9GB5 - chains I and t of the 48 polymer chains in the assembly; structure by electron microscopy, 3.27 A resolution.

# Chain I
Molecule: gp50 - Portal adaptor protein
Source organism: Clostridioides difficile
UniProt: A0A9X8WSI0 (A0A9X8WSI0_CLODI); residues 1-112 here = UniProt positions 1-112
Amino-acid sequence (112 residues; row label = number of the first residue in the row):
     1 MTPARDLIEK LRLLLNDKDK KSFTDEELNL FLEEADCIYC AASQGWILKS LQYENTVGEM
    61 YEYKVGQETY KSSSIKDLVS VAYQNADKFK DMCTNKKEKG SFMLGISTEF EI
Unresolved in the structure: 1-8, 112

# Chain t
Molecule: gp45 - Portal protein
Source organism: Clostridioides difficile
UniProt: A0A069A478 (A0A069A478_CLODI); numbering as in UniProt (aligned over 1-500)
Amino-acid sequence (500 residues; numbered 1 to 500; the number before each row is that of its first residue):
     1 MGIISYVKKL FKRPAGEIMR MSSGNIGVYK LDDSRVDYEL ARELYQNKNA NYKLGSSFVR
    61 PIVNSTTGFM GVPHFQIEDE EAQYILDEFV LDNTSKMLKT HTDSLKQGDC YIWITREERE
   121 NPLYPDKKVR LIYNFISPEE VKEIILDPTT KEPIAYILES QNEWTDLGEN KRKAKVKQII
   181 TAESRFVEVE GDKIEGLEEG ETPNVWGFIP IIHFKNEADE TLKYGQSDIE PIEPLLKAYH
   241 DVMLHALKGS KMHSTPKLKL KLTDVASFLA HNFGVEDPVK FAKEGGKINL DGHEILFLNK
   301 DEEAEFVEVK SAIGDAKELL KLLFYCIVDV SETPEFIFGV HTPSALASVK EQMPIMVNKI
   361 RRKREQFTNS WQLLARMVLI MSSNSSGMKY SSYDVTIGWD EVNPRDDKEL AETLEKVCCA
   421 LDKALEGGFI SEESTVNFLA QYIDTMSNYI SDDGEREGER EKIIKTKMLK YRLDDSQGLN
   481 DESNEIEKEI NKIKDNNGNG
Unresolved in the structure: 1-18, 383-388, 470-500
Construct notes: conflict Asn-51 (Lys in A0A069A478), Cys-419 (Ser in A0A069A478), Gly-454 (Pro in A0A069A478), Arg-456 (Ile in A0A069A478), Glu-457 (Val in A0A069A478)

# How chain I and chain t interact
Pairs across the interface (22; chain I residue first):
  Ser-101(I) / Leu-262(t)
  Ser-101(I) / Phe-268(t)
  Ser-101(I) / Asn-272(t)  hydrogen bond (backbone-side chain)
  Ser-101(I) / Phe-297(t)
  Ser-101(I) / Leu-298(t)
  Ser-101(I) / Asn-299(t)  hydrogen bond
  Phe-102(I) / Phe-268(t)
  Phe-102(I) / His-271(t)
  Phe-102(I) / Asn-272(t)
  Phe-102(I) / Leu-296(t)
  Phe-102(I) / Phe-297(t)  hydrogen bond (backbone-backbone)
  Met-103(I) / Phe-268(t)  hydrophobic
  Met-103(I) / Asn-272(t)  hydrogen bond (backbone-side chain)
  Met-103(I) / Ile-295(t)
  Met-103(I) / Leu-296(t)  hydrophobic
  Leu-104(I) / Glu-294(t)
  Leu-104(I) / Ile-295(t)  hydrogen bond (backbone-backbone)
  Leu-104(I) / Phe-297(t)  hydrophobic
  Gly-105(I) / His-293(t)
  Ile-106(I) / His-293(t)  hydrogen bond (backbone-backbone)
  Ile-106(I) / Glu-294(t)
  Ile-106(I) / Ile-295(t)  hydrophobic
Interface residues without a listed pair, chain I (7 interface residues in all): Gly-100
Interface residues without a listed pair, chain t (15 interface residues in all): Leu-260, Phe-273, Leu-290, Glu-302

# Overview
7 residues of chain I face 15 of chain t across their interface; the contacts include 6 hydrogen bonds. Polar
pairs include Ser-101(I)/Asn-272(t), Ser-101(I)/Asn-299(t) and Met-103(I)/Asn-272(t).
Chain I is gp50 - Portal adaptor protein and chain t is gp45 - Portal protein, both from Clostridioides
difficile; the structure, Contracted phiCD508 neck, was determined by electron microscopy together with 9G8S,
9GB0, 9GB1, 9GB2 and 9GB7 from the same study.
